Entry 6X1A (electron microscopy, 2.50 A resolution); this record covers chains B and N of the 5 polymer chains in the assembly.

== Chain B ==
Name: Guanine nucleotide-binding protein G(I)/G(S)/G(T) subunit beta-1
Organism: Homo sapiens
UniProt: P62873 (GBB1_HUMAN); residue numbers follow UniProt; this construct covers 2-340
Chain sequence (340 residues; each row starts with the number of its first residue):
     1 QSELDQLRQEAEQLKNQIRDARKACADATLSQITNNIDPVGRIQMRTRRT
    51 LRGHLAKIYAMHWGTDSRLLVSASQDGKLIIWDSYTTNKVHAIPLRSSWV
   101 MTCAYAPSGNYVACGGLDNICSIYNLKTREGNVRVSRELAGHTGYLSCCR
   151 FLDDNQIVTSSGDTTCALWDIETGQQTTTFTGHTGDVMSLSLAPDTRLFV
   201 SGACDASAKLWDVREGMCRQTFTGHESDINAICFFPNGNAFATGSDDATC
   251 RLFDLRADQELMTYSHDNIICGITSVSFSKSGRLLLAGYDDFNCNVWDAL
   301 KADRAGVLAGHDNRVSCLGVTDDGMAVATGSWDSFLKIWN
Not modelled in the structure: 1-2
Sequence notes: expression tag (1)
Curated features (UniProtKB/Swiss-Prot):
  - modified residue: Ser2 (N-acetylserine), His266 (Phosphohistidine)
  - natural variant: Leu30 (L30F: In MRD42; uncertain significance), Arg52 (R52G: In MRD42), Gly64 (G64V: In MRD42), Asp76 (D76E: In MRD42; D76G: In MRD42), Gly77 (G77S: In MRD42), Lys78 (K78R: In MRD42), Ile80 (I80N: In MRD42; I80T: In MRD42), His91 (H91R: In MRD42; uncertain significance), Ala92 (A92T: In MRD42), Pro94 (P94S: In MRD42), Leu95 (L95P: In MRD42), Arg96 (R96L: In MRD42), 5 further natural variant entries in UniProt

== Chain N ==
Name: Nanobody35
Organism: Lama glama
Notes: antibody fragment or engineered binder
Chain sequence (128 residues; row label = number of the first residue in the row):
     1 QVQLQESGGGLVQPGGSLRLSCAASGFTFSNYKMNWVRQAPGKGLEWVSD
    51 ISQSGASISYTGSVKGRFTISRDNAKNTLYLQMNSLKPEDTAVYYCARCP
   101 APFTRDCFDVTSTTYAYRGQGTQVTVSS
Not modelled in the structure: 127-128
Cystine bridges: Cys22-Cys96, Cys99-Cys107

== Chain B / chain N interface ==
Contacting residue pairs (18):
  Lys15(B) - Gln1(N)
  Lys15(B) - Gln3(N)
  Cys204(B) - Tyr117(N)  hydrogen bond (backbone-side chain)
  Asp205(B) - Ala116(N)
  Asp205(B) - Tyr117(N)
  Ala206(B) - Tyr117(N)
  Thr223(B) - Gln1(N)
  Glu226(B) - Val2(N)
  Glu226(B) - Gly26(N)
  Glu226(B) - Phe27(N)
  Glu226(B) - Thr28(N)
  Glu226(B) - Tyr32(N)  hydrogen bond (backbone-side chain)
  Glu226(B) - Arg98(N)  hydrogen bond (backbone-side chain)
  Ser227(B) - Pro100(N)  hydrogen bond (side chain-backbone)
  Ser227(B) - Tyr117(N)
  Asp228(B) - Tyr117(N)  hydrogen bond
  Asp246(B) - Pro102(N)
  Ile270(B) - Phe103(N)
Other interface residues (no listed pair), chain B (14 interface residues in all): Arg19, Thr184, His225, Asp247
Other interface residues (no listed pair), chain N (14 interface residues in all): Ala101

== Overview ==
Chain B and chain N each contribute 14 residues to their interface, with 5 hydrogen bonds. Polar pairs include
Cys204(B)-Tyr117(N), Glu226(B)-Tyr32(N) and Glu226(B)-Arg98(N).
Chain B is Guanine nucleotide-binding protein G(I)/G(S)/G(T) subunit beta-1 (Homo sapiens) and chain N is
Nanobody35 (Lama glama); the structure, Non peptide agonist PF-06882961, bound to Glucagon-Like peptide-1
(GLP-1) Receptor, was determined by electron microscopy (same publication as 6X18 and 6X19).
